Entry 7YP9 (electron microscopy, 3.58 A resolution); this record covers chains A and B of the 8 polymer chains in the assembly.

[Chain A (and B)]
Protein: DNA-directed RNA polymerase subunit alpha
Organism: Escherichia coli K-12
Notes: EC 2.7.7.6; chain B of this document is another copy of the same molecule, construct and numbering; everything in this record applies to it too
Reference sequence: P0A7Z4 (RPOA_ECOLI); residue numbers follow UniProt; this construct covers 1-329
Amino-acid sequence (329 residues; numbered 1 to 329; the number before each row is that of its first residue):
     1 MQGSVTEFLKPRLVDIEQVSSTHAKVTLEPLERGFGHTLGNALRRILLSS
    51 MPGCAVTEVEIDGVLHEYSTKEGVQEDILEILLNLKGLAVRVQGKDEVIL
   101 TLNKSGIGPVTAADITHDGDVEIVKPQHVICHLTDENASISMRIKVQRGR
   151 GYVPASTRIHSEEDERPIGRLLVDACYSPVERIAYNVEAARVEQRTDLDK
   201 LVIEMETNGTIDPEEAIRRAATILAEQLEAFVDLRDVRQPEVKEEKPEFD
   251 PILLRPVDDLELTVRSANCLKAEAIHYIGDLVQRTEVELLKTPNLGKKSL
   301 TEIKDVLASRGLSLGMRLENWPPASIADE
Unresolved in the structure: 1-7, 158-166, 235-329 (chain B: 1-3, 131-139, 160-171, 233-329)
Curated features (UniProtKB/Swiss-Prot):
  - region: E162 to E165 (Required for interaction with Crp at class II promoters)
  - modified residue: R265 (ADP-ribosylarginine), K297 (N6-acetyllysine), K298 (N6-acetyllysine)
  - mutagenesis: R45 (R45C: In rpoA112; temperature-sensitive, blocks RNA polymerase assembly), E162 to E165 (5-fold decrease in CRP-class II promoter-dependent transcription), E165 (E165K: 5-fold decrease in CRP-class II promoter-dependent transcription), R191 (R191C: In rpoA101; temperature-sensitive)

[Chain A / chain B interface]
Pairs across the interface (69; chain A residue first):
  F8(A) with R150(B); Q227(B)
  L9(A) with Q227(B), hydrogen bond (backbone-side chain)
  K10(A) with E226(B); E229(B)
  P11(A) with Q227(B); A230(B); F231(B)
  L13(A) with F231(B), hydrophobic
  L28(A) with F231(B), hydrophobic
  L31(A) with Q227(B)
  G34(A) with R45(B), hydrogen bond (backbone-side chain); S50(B)
  F35(A) with I46(B), hydrophobic; S50(B); L224(B), hydrophobic; Q227(B)
  H37(A) with R45(B)
  T38(A) with A42(B); R45(B), hydrogen bond
  N41(A) with N41(B)
  A42(A) with T38(B); A42(B), hydrophobic
  R45(A) with G34(B), hydrogen bond (side chain-backbone); H37(B); T38(B)
  I46(A) with F35(B), hydrophobic
  S49(A) with G34(B); F35(B)
  S50(A) with F8(B); F35(B)
  P52(A) with V5(B), hydrophobic
  G149(A) with V5(B)
  R150(A) with V5(B); F8(B); E32(B), salt bridge
  R218(A) with F231(B), hydrogen bond (side chain-backbone)
  R219(A) with V5(B); T6(B)
  A221(A) with L228(B), hydrophobic; F231(B), hydrophobic; V232(B)
  T222(A) with V232(B)
  I223(A) with F8(B), hydrophobic
  L224(A) with L39(B), hydrophobic; L228(B), hydrophobic
  E226(A) with K10(B)
  Q227(A) with F8(B); L9(B), hydrogen bond (side chain-backbone); L31(B); F35(B); L39(B)
  L228(A) with L39(B), hydrophobic; L43(B), hydrophobic; A221(B), hydrophobic; L224(B), hydrophobic
  A230(A) with P11(B), hydrophobic
  F231(A) with L28(B), hydrophobic; L43(B), hydrophobic; I217(B), hydrophobic; R218(B); A221(B), hydrophobic
  V232(A) with R218(B); A221(B), hydrophobic
  L234(A) with L13(B), hydrophobic; L28(B), hydrophobic; E214(B); I217(B), hydrophobic; R218(B)
Other interface residues (no listed pair), chain A (39 interface residues in all): R12, R33, L39, R148, I217, A225
Other interface residues (no listed pair), chain B (38 interface residues in all): S4, S49, L201, I203

[Overview]
The interface between chain A and chain B involves 39 residues on one side and 38 on the other; the contacts
include 6 hydrogen bonds and 1 salt bridge. Polar pairs include R150(A)-E32(B), L9(A)-Q227(B) and
G34(A)-R45(B). UniProt lists 6 mutagenesis sites on chain A.
Chain A and chain B are both DNA-directed RNA polymerase subunit alpha (Escherichia coli K-12); the structure,
Cryo-EM structure of Escherichia coli paused complex of transcription termination (TTC-pause), was determined
by electron microscopy, deposited together with 7YPA and 7YPB.
